PDB entry 9LW7 | electron microscopy, 3.52 A resolution | chains A and J of the 12 polymer chains in the assembly

== Chain A (and J) ==
Name: Phage capsid-like C-terminal domain-containing protein
From: Mycolicibacterium phage Mycofy1
Notes: chain J of this document is another copy of the same molecule, construct and numbering; everything in this record applies to it too
UniProtKB: Q854Z2 (Q854Z2_9CAUD); numbering as in UniProt (aligned over 1-543)
Amino-acid sequence (543 residues; numbered 1 to 543; the number before each row is that of its first residue):
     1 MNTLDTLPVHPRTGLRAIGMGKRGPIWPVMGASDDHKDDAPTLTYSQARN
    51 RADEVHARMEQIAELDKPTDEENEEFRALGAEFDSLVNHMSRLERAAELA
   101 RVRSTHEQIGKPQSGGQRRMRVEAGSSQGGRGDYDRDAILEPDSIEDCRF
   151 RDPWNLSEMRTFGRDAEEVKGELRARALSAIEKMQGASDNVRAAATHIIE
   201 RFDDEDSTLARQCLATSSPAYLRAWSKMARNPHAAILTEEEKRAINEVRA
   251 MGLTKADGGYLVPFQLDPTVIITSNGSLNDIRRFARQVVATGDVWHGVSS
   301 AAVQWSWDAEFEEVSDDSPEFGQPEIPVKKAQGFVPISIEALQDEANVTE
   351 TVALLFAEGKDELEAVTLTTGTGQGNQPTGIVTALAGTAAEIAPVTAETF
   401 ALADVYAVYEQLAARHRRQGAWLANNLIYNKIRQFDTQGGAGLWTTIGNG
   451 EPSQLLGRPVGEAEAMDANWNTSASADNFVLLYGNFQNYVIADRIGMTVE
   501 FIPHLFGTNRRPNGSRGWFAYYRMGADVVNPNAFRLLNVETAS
Not modelled in the structure: 1-250
Construct notes: conflict H197 (Lys in Q854Z2)

== Chain A / chain J interface ==
Contacting residue pairs (22; chain A residue first):
  M251(A) with P336(J); I337(J); S338(J); A341(J); E345(J)
  G252(A) with A341(J); E345(J)
  L253(A) with E340(J)
  G258(A) with E345(J)
  G259(A) with E345(J)
  Y260(A) with L266(J)
  L261(A) with A346(J); V348(J), hydrophobic
  V335(A) with M251(J), hydrophobic
  P336(A) with M251(J)
  I337(A) with M251(J)
  S338(A) with M251(J)
  E340(A) with L253(J)
  E345(A) with G252(J); G258(J); G259(J)
  A346(A) with L261(J)
Interface residues without a listed pair, chain A (23 interface residues in all): D257, V262, P263, F264, L266, A341, D344, V348, V352
Interface residues without a listed pair, chain J (21 interface residues in all): D257, Y260, P263, F264, V270, D344

== Overview ==
The interface between chain A and chain J involves 23 residues on one side and 21 on the other.
Both chains are Phage capsid-like C-terminal domain-containing protein (Mycolicibacterium phage Mycofy1).
Entry 9LW7 (Midsection of bacteriophage Mycofy1 mature head (C5 symmetry)) was determined by electron
microscopy, deposited together with 9LW6, 9LW8, 9LW9 and 9LWA.
